Entry 6LPX (X-ray diffraction, 2.80 A resolution); this record covers chains A and B.

== Chain A (and B) ==
Name: D-2-hydroxyglutarate dehydrogenase, mitochondrial
Organism: Homo sapiens
Notes: EC 1.1.99.-; chain B of this document is another copy of the same molecule, construct and numbering; everything in this record applies to it too
UniProt: Q8N465 (D2HDH_HUMAN); residue numbers follow UniProt; this construct covers 51-521
Sequence (481 residues; each row starts with the number of its first residue):
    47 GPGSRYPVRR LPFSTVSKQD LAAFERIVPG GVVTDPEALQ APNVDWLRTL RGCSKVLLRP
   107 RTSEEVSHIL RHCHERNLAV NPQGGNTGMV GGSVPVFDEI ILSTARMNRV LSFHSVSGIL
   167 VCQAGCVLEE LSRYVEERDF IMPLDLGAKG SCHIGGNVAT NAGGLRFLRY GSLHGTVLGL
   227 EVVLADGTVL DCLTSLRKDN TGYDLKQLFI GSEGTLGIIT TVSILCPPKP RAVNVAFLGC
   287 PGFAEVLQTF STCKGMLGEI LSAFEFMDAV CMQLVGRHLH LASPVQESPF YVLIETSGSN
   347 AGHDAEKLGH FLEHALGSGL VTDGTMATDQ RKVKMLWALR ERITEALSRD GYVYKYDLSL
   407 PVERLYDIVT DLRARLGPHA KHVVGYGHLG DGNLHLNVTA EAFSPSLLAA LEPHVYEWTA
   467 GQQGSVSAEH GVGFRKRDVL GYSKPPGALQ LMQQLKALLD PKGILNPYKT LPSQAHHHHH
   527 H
Not modelled in the structure: 47-53, 520-527 (chain B: 47-52, 520-527)
Sequence notes: expression tag (47-50, 522-527)
Bound ions: Zn2+: H434, H441, E475 (together with 2-oxoglutaric acid)
Small-molecule neighbours:
  - 2-oxoglutaric acid (AKG): M135, R386, E387, T390, L393, K401, Y432, H434, H441, N443, E475, H476
  - FAD (flavin-adenine dinucleotide): W92, N127, P128, Q129, G130, G131, N132, T133, G134, M135, G138, S139, T150, A170, L192, G193, A194, C198, H199, G201, G202, N203, A205, T206, A208, G209, G210, E259, G260, G263, I264, I265, E387, T390, H434, E475, H476, N512
Reported in the primary citation:
  - disease-associated variants - M153T (4%-22%): decreased catalytic activity
  - disease-associated variants - G233S: unchanged catalytic activity

== How chain A and chain B interact ==
Residue-residue contacts (127; chain A residue first):
  T206(A) - N246(B)  hydrogen bond (backbone-side chain)
  N207(A) - N246(B)  hydrogen bond
  F213(A) - R243(B)
  F213(A) - K244(B)
  R215(A) - E305(B)
  H220(A) - H220(B)
  H220(A) - D250(B)  salt bridge
  H220(A) - Q253(B)
  L236(A) - A494(B)  hydrophobic
  L236(A) - L497(B)  hydrophobic
  D237(A) - P491(B)
  L242(A) - S405(B)
  L242(A) - Q469(B)
  L242(A) - G470(B)
  R243(A) - F213(B)
  R243(A) - D437(B)
  K244(A) - F213(B)
  K244(A) - S405(B)  hydrogen bond (backbone-side chain)
  K244(A) - H434(B)
  K244(A) - D437(B)
  K244(A) - N439(B)  hydrogen bond
  K244(A) - S471(B)
  K244(A) - A474(B)
  K244(A) - E475(B)  salt bridge
  D245(A) - S471(B)  hydrogen bond
  D245(A) - S473(B)
  D245(A) - A474(B)  hydrogen bond (backbone-backbone)
  N246(A) - T206(B)  hydrogen bond (side chain-backbone)
  N246(A) - N207(B)  hydrogen bond
  N246(A) - S473(B)  hydrogen bond (backbone-backbone)
  N246(A) - A474(B)  hydrogen bond (backbone-backbone)
  N246(A) - E475(B)  hydrogen bond (side chain-backbone)
  N246(A) - G477(B)
  N246(A) - V478(B)
  T247(A) - S471(B)
  T247(A) - S473(B)
  T247(A) - V478(B)
  G248(A) - G257(B)
  G248(A) - V478(B)
  G248(A) - M498(B)
  Y249(A) - S258(B)
  Y249(A) - T261(B)  hydrogen bond
  Y249(A) - L262(B)
  Y249(A) - M498(B)
  Y249(A) - L517(B)
  D250(A) - H220(B)  salt bridge
  L251(A) - A494(B)
  L251(A) - L497(B)  hydrophobic
  L251(A) - M498(B)  hydrophobic
  L251(A) - L501(B)  hydrophobic
  Q253(A) - H220(B)
  Q253(A) - Q253(B)
  L254(A) - L254(B)  hydrophobic
  S258(A) - Y249(B)
  T261(A) - Y249(B)  hydrogen bond
  L262(A) - Y249(B)
  R277(A) - G301(B)  hydrogen bond (side chain-backbone)
  K300(A) - V162(B)
  G301(A) - R277(B)  hydrogen bond (backbone-side chain)
  G301(A) - S345(B)
  M302(A) - S345(B)
  E305(A) - R215(B)
  E305(A) - E305(B)
  E305(A) - I306(B)
  E305(A) - G344(B)
  E305(A) - S345(B)  hydrogen bond (side chain-backbone)
  I306(A) - E305(B)
  G344(A) - E305(B)
  S345(A) - L303(B)
  S345(A) - G304(B)
  S345(A) - E305(B)  hydrogen bond
  S345(A) - K353(B)
  N346(A) - K353(B)
  H349(A) - H349(B)
  H349(A) - E352(B)  salt bridge
  H349(A) - K353(B)  hydrogen bond
  E352(A) - H349(B)  salt bridge
  K353(A) - S345(B)
  K353(A) - N346(B)
  K353(A) - H349(B)  hydrogen bond
  S405(A) - K244(B)  hydrogen bond (side chain-backbone)
  E409(A) - H160(B)  salt bridge
  H434(A) - K244(B)
  D437(A) - R243(B)
  D437(A) - K244(B)
  N439(A) - K244(B)
  Q469(A) - L242(B)
  G470(A) - L242(B)
  S471(A) - L242(B)
  S471(A) - K244(B)
  S471(A) - D245(B)  hydrogen bond
  S471(A) - T247(B)
  V472(A) - T247(B)
  S473(A) - D245(B)
  S473(A) - N246(B)  hydrogen bond (backbone-backbone)
  S473(A) - T247(B)
  A474(A) - K244(B)
  A474(A) - D245(B)  hydrogen bond (backbone-backbone)
  A474(A) - N246(B)  hydrogen bond (backbone-backbone)
  E475(A) - K244(B)  salt bridge
  E475(A) - N246(B)  hydrogen bond (backbone-side chain)
  G477(A) - N246(B)
  V478(A) - N246(B)
  V478(A) - T247(B)
  V478(A) - G248(B)
  S489(A) - T247(B)
  K490(A) - T240(B)
  K490(A) - D245(B)  salt bridge
  K490(A) - T247(B)  hydrogen bond (side chain-backbone)
  P491(A) - D237(B)
  A494(A) - L236(B)  hydrophobic
  A494(A) - L251(B)
  L497(A) - L236(B)  hydrophobic
  L497(A) - L251(B)  hydrophobic
  L497(A) - L505(B)  hydrophobic
  M498(A) - T247(B)
  M498(A) - G248(B)
  M498(A) - Y249(B)
  M498(A) - L251(B)  hydrophobic
  Q500(A) - L504(B)
  L501(A) - L251(B)  hydrophobic
  L501(A) - L501(B)  hydrophobic
  L501(A) - L504(B)  hydrophobic
  L504(A) - Q500(B)
  L504(A) - L504(B)  hydrophobic
  L505(A) - L497(B)  hydrophobic
  L517(A) - Y249(B)
Interface residues without a listed pair, chain A (71 interface residues in all): V162, G209, G210, G217, G257, L303, G304, V408, H476, L486, G493, K502
Interface residues without a listed pair, chain B (71 interface residues in all): G209, G210, S218, E259, K300, M302, L406, V472, L486, S489, G493, K502

== Summary ==
Chain A and chain B each contribute 71 residues to their interface; the contacts include 26 hydrogen bonds and
8 salt bridges. Polar pairs include H220(A)-D250(B), K244(A)-E475(B) and H349(A)-E352(B). Chain A binds
flavin-adenine dinucleotide and 2-oxoglutaric acid. From the paper: M153T of chain A reduces catalytic
activity; G233S of chain A leaves catalytic activity unchanged.
Both chains are D-2-hydroxyglutarate dehydrogenase, mitochondrial (Homo sapiens). Entry 6LPX (Crystal
structure of human D-2-hydroxyglutarate dehydrogenase in complex with 2-oxoglutarate (2-OG)) was determined by
X-ray diffraction (same publication as 6LPN, 6LPP, 6LPQ, 6LPT and 6LPU).
